PDB entry 7S5G | X-ray diffraction, 2.04 A resolution | chains B and C of the 3 polymer chains in the assembly

== Chain B ==
Protein: Proprotein convertase subtilisin/kexin type 9
Organism: Homo sapiens
Notes: EC 3.4.21.-
Reference sequence: Q8NBP7 (PCSK9_HUMAN); numbering as in UniProt (aligned over 153-452)
Sequence (308 residues; numbered 153 to 460; the number before each row is that of its first residue):
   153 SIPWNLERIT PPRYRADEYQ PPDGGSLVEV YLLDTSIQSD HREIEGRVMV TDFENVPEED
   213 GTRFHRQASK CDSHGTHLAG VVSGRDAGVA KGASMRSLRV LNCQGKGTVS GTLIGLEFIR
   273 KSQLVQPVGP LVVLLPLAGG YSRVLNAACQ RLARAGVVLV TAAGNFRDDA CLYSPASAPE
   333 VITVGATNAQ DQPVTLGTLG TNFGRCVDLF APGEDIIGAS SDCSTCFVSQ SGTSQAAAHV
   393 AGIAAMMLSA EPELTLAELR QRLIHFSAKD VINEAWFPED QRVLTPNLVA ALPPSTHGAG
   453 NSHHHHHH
Unresolved in the structure: 165-171, 447-460
Cystine bridges: C223-C255, C323-C358, C375-C378
Construct notes: expression tag (453-460)

== Chain C ==
Protein: Z9J-ala-dal-phe-ftr-pro-thr-0A1-3WX
Sequence (9 residues; each row starts with the number of its first residue):
     1 XAAFXPTXX
Covalently attached groups: covalent link Z9J_1-3WX_9; (2E)-but-2-ene-1,4-diol (89N) linked to F4, P6
Modified residues: Z9J (3-{[(3-{[(2-aminoethyl)sulfanyl]methyl}phenyl)methyl]sulfanyl}propanoic acid) at position 1, FTR (fluorotryptophane) at position 5, 0A1 (O-methyl-L-tyrosine) at position 8, 3WX (2-methyl-L-proline) at position 9; A3 (D-alanine; DAL)

== Chain B / chain C interface ==
Contacting residue pairs (30; chain B residue first):
  S153(B) - Z9J_1(C)
  P155(B) - Z9J_1(C)
  P155(B) - 0A1_8(C)
  W156(B) - Z9J_1(C)
  D238(B) - 0A1_8(C)
  A239(B) - 0A1_8(C)
  D367(B) - Z9J_1(C)
  D367(B) - A2(C)
  I369(B) - Z9J_1(C)
  I369(B) - FTR_5(C)
  I369(B) - 3WX_9(C)
  S372(B) - F4(C)
  D374(B) - F4(C)
  T377(B) - P6(C)  hydrogen bond (side chain-backbone)
  T377(B) - T7(C)
  C378(B) - F4(C)  hydrophobic
  C378(B) - FTR_5(C)
  C378(B) - P6(C)  hydrophobic
  F379(B) - F4(C)
  F379(B) - FTR_5(C)  hydrogen bond (backbone-backbone)
  F379(B) - T7(C)
  F379(B) - 0A1_8(C)
  F379(B) - 3WX_9(C)
  V380(B) - A3(C)
  V380(B) - F4(C)  hydrophobic
  V380(B) - FTR_5(C)
  S381(B) - Z9J_1(C)
  S381(B) - A2(C)
  S381(B) - A3(C)  hydrogen bond (side chain-backbone)
  S381(B) - FTR_5(C)
Other interface residues (no listed pair), chain B (16 interface residues in all): I154, C375

== In short ==
The interface between chain B and chain C involves 16 residues on one side and 9 on the other, with 3 hydrogen
bonds. Polar pairs include T377(B)-P6(C), S381(B)-A3(C) and F379(B)-FTR_5(C). Covalently linked
(2E)-but-2-ene-1,4-diol: at P6(C).
Chain B is Proprotein convertase subtilisin/kexin type 9 (Homo sapiens) and chain C is
Z9J-ala-dal-phe-ftr-pro-thr-0A1-3WX; the structure, PCSK9 in complex with compound 19, was determined by X-ray
diffraction (same publication as 7S5H).
